Entry 8G7L (electron microscopy, 2.50 A resolution); this record covers chains F and E of the 14 polymer chains in the assembly.

== Chain F (and E) ==
Name: 60 kDa heat shock protein, mitochondrial
Source organism: Homo sapiens
Notes: EC 5.6.1.7; engineered mutation(s): V72I; chain E of this document is another copy of the same molecule, construct and numbering; everything in this record applies to it too
UniProtKB: P10809 (CH60_HUMAN); residues 1-547 here correspond to UniProt positions 27-573 (UniProt number = residue number + 26)
Amino-acid sequence (550 residues; row label = number of the first residue in the row; numbers below 1 keep their minus sign (Ser-2 is residue -2)):
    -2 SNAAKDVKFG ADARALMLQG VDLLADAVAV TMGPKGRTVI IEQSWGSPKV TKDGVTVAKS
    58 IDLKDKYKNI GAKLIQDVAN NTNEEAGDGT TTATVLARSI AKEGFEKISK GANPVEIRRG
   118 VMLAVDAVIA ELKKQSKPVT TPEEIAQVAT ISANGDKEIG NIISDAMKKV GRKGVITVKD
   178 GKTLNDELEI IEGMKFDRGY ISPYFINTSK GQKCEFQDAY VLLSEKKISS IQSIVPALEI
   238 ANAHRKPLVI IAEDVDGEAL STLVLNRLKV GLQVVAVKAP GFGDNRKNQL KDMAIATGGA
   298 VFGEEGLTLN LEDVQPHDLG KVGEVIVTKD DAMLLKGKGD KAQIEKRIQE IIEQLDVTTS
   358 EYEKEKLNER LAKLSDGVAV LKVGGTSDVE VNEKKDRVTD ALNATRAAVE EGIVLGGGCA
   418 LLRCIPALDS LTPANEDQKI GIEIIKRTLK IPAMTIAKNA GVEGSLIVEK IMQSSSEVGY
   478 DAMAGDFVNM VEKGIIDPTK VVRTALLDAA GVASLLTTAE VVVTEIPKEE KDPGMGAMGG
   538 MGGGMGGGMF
Not modelled in the structure: -2 to -1, 527-547
Construct notes: expression tag (-2 to 0); variant Ile72 (Val98 in P10809)
Metal / ion sites: K+: Thr28, Lys49, Thr88 (together with ATP); Mg2+: Asp85 (together with ATP)
Residues lining bound ligands: ATP (adenosine-5'-triphosphate): Thr28, Met29, Gly30, Pro31, Lys49, Asp50, Gly51, Asp85, Gly86, Thr87, Thr88, Thr89, Ile148, Asp397, Gly413, Gly414, Gly415, Ile453, Tyr477, Asp478, Ala479, Met480, Ile492, Asp494
Reported in the primary citation:
  - binding site for ATP: Asp397
  - catalytic residues: Asp397
  - mutagenesis - W42A, Y201A, F279A, Y359A: decreased catalytic activity on mtHsp10
  - mutagenesis - W42A, F279A, Y359A: decreased stability
  - mutagenesis - Y201A: unchanged stability

== How chain F and chain E interact ==
Residue-residue contacts (64):
  Val27(F) with Val518(E), hydrophobic
  Pro31(F) with Asn110(E)
  Lys32(F) with Asn110(E)
  Arg34(F) with Arg11(E); Ile105(E); Ser106(E), hydrogen bond (side chain-backbone); Lys107(E); Ala109(E), hydrogen bond (side chain-backbone); Pro111(E); Thr515(E); Glu517(E), salt bridge
  Thr35(F) with Thr515(E), hydrogen bond (side chain-backbone); Ala516(E); Glu517(E), hydrogen bond (backbone-backbone); Val518(E)
  Val36(F) with Val518(E)
  Ile37(F) with Met14(E), hydrophobic; Ile67(E), hydrophobic; Ala516(E), hydrophobic; Val518(E), hydrogen bond (backbone-backbone); Val519(E); Val520(E), hydrogen bond (backbone-backbone)
  Ile38(F) with Val520(E)
  Glu39(F) with Lys63(E), salt bridge; Val520(E), hydrogen bond (backbone-backbone); Thr521(E); Glu522(E), hydrogen bond (side chain-backbone)
  Gly43(F) with Lys70(E)
  Ser44(F) with Lys70(E); Asp74(E), hydrogen bond
  Pro45(F) with Ile67(E), hydrophobic
  Ser57(F) with Lys2(E), hydrogen bond (backbone-side chain); Val520(E)
  Asp59(F) with Ala0(E); Ala1(E); Lys2(E), hydrogen bond (backbone-backbone)
  Lys61(F) with Ala1(E)
  Asn151(F) with Arg116(E), hydrogen bond (backbone-side chain)
  Leu181(F) with Leu504(E), hydrophobic
  Asn239(F) with Asp253(E); Gly254(E)
  Ala240(F) with Lys224(E); Ile225(E); Ser226(E); Asp253(E)
  His241(F) with Lys224(E), hydrogen bond (backbone-side chain)
  Arg242(F) with Asp251(E); Val252(E); Asp253(E); Gly254(E); Leu257(E)
  Val267(F) with Gly254(E); Glu255(E)
  Thr383(F) with Asp505(E)
  Ser384(F) with Asn78(E); Val509(E)
  Val386(F) with Leu512(E), hydrophobic
  Glu387(F) with Arg115(E), salt bridge; Gly508(E); Val509(E); Leu512(E)
  Gly458(F) with Lys107(E)
  Met480(F) with Asn110(E); Glu113(E)
Also at the interface, not in a pair above, chain F (35 interface residues in all): Leu20, Asp23, Ala24, Gly33, Val47, Leu60, Lys243
Also at the interface, not in a pair above, chain E (46 interface residues in all): Phe6, Leu71, Val112, Ser258, Leu513

== Overview ==
Chain F and chain E form an interface of 35 and 46 residues respectively, with 13 hydrogen bonds and 3 salt
bridges. Polar pairs include Arg34(F)-Glu517(E), Glu39(F)-Lys63(E) and Glu387(F)-Arg115(E). Bound to chain F:
ATP. The paper reports the catalytic residue Asp397(F); W42A, Y201A and F279A of chain F, among others, reduce
catalytic activity on mtHsp10.
Both chains are 60 kDa heat shock protein, mitochondrial (Homo sapiens). Entry 8G7L (ATP-bound mtHsp60 V72I)
was determined by electron microscopy (same publication as 8G7J, 8G7K, 8G7M, 8G7N and 8G7O).
